7UWS - chains G and H of the 20 polymer chains in the assembly; structure by electron microscopy, 3.47 A resolution.

[Chain G]
Protein: Nucleoprotein
Organism: Vesicular stomatitis virus
Reference sequence: P03521 (NCAP_VSIVA); numbering as in UniProt (aligned over 1-422)
Sequence (422 residues; row label = number of the first residue in the row):
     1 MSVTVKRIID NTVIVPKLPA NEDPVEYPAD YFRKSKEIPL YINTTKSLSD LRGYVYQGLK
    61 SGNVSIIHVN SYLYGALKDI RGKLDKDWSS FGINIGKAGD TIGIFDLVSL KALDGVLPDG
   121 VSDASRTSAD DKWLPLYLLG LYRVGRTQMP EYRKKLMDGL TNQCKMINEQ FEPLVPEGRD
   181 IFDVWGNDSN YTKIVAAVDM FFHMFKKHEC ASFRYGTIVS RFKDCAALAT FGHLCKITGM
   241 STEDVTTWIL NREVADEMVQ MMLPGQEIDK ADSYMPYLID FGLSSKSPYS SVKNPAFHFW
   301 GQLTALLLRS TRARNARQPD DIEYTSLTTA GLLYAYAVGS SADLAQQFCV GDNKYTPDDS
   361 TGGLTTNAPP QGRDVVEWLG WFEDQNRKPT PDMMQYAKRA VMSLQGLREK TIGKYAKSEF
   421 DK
Unresolved in the structure: 165-172, 340-371
Swiss-Prot annotation at these positions:
  - binding site (RNA): Arg143, Tyr152, Lys206, Arg214, Lys286, Arg317, Arg408

[Chain H]
Molecule: 381-nt RNA strand
Organism: Vesicular stomatitis virus
Sequence (381 nucleotides; numbered 101 to 481; the number before each row is that of its first residue):
   101 UUUUUUUUUU UUUUUUUUUU UUUUUUUUUU UUUUUUUUUU UUUUUUUUUU UUUUUUUUUU
   161 UUUUUUUUUU UUUUUUUUUU UUUUUUUUUU UUUUUUUUUU UUUUUUUUUU UUUUUUUUUU
   221 UUUUUUUUUU UUUUUUUUUU UUUUUUUUUU UUUUUUUUUU UUUUUUUUUU UUUUUUUUUU
   281 UUUUUUUUUU UUUUUUUUUU UUUUUUUUUU UUUUUUUUUU UUUUUUUUUU UUUUUUUUUU
   341 UUUUUUUUUU UUUUUUUUUU UUUUUUUUUU UUUUUUUUUU UUUUUUUUUU UUUUUUUUUU
   401 UUUUUUUUUU UUUUUUUUUU UUUUUUUUUU UUUUUUUUUU UUUUUUUUUU UUUUUUUUUU
   461 UUUUUUUUUU UUUUUUUUUU U
Unresolved in the structure: 134-446

[Chain G / chain H interface]
Pairs across the interface - 38 pairs, chain G then chain H:
  Arg143(G) - U480(H)  salt bridge to the phosphate
  Arg143(G) - U481(H)  salt bridge to the phosphate
  Arg146(G) - U475(H)  hydrogen bond to the sugar
  Met149(G) - U478(H)  base contact
  Glu151(G) - U478(H)  hydrogen bond to the sugar
  Tyr152(G) - U478(H)  sugar contact
  Tyr152(G) - U480(H)  hydrogen bond to the phosphate
  Lys155(G) - U480(H)  salt bridge to the phosphate
  Ser212(G) - U481(H)  phosphate contact
  Arg214(G) - U481(H)  phosphate contact
  Tyr215(G) - U481(H)  hydrogen bond to the phosphate
  Ile218(G) - U480(H)  base contact
  Ile218(G) - U481(H)  base contact
  Asp224(G) - U474(H)  hydrogen bond to the sugar
  Asp224(G) - U475(H)  hydrogen bond to the sugar
  Asp224(G) - U476(H)  phosphate contact
  Cys225(G) - U476(H)  phosphate contact
  Ala226(G) - U476(H)  hydrogen bond to the phosphate
  Ala226(G) - U477(H)  phosphate contact
  Ile279(G) - U474(H)  sugar contact
  Lys286(G) - U474(H)  phosphate contact
  Lys286(G) - U475(H)  phosphate contact
  Ser287(G) - U475(H)  hydrogen bond to the phosphate
  Ser290(G) - U475(H)  phosphate contact
  Ser290(G) - U476(H)  phosphate contact
  Ser291(G) - U476(H)  hydrogen bond to the phosphate
  Val292(G) - U475(H)  sugar contact
  Val292(G) - U476(H)  phosphate contact
  His298(G) - U476(H)  sugar contact
  His298(G) - U477(H)  salt bridge to the phosphate
  Arg312(G) - U477(H)  salt bridge to the phosphate
  Asn315(G) - U477(H)  sugar contact
  Asn315(G) - U478(H)  phosphate contact
  Ala316(G) - U477(H)  phosphate contact
  Arg317(G) - U476(H)  hydrogen bond to the sugar
  Arg317(G) - U478(H)  salt bridge to the phosphate
  Arg408(G) - U478(H)  salt bridge to the phosphate
  Arg408(G) - U479(H)  salt bridge to the phosphate
Also at the interface, not in a pair above, chain G (30 interface residues in all): Asp23, Leu156, Asn187, Val219, Lys223
Also at the interface, not in a pair above, chain H (9 interface residues in all): U472

[Summary]
The interface between chain G and chain H involves 30 residues on one side and 9 on the other; the contacts
include 10 hydrogen bonds and 8 salt bridges. Polar contacts include Arg146(G)-U475(H), Glu151(G)-U478(H) and
Asp224(G)-U474(H).
Here chain G is Nucleoprotein and chain H is a 381-nt RNA strand, both from Vesicular stomatitis virus. Entry
7UWS (Atomic model of the partial VSV nucleocapsid) was determined by electron microscopy.
